PDB entry 8BF5 | electron microscopy, 2.96 A resolution | chains A and V of the 6 polymer chains in the assembly

[Chain A]
Molecule: Polymerase acidic protein
Source organism: Influenza B virus (B/Memphis/13/2003)
Notes: EC 3.1.-.-
Reference sequence: Q5V8Z9 (Q5V8Z9_9INFB); residue numbers follow UniProt; this construct covers 1-726
Chain sequence (751 residues; numbered -13 to 737; the number before each row is that of its first residue; numbers below 1 keep their minus sign (Gly-13 is residue -13)):
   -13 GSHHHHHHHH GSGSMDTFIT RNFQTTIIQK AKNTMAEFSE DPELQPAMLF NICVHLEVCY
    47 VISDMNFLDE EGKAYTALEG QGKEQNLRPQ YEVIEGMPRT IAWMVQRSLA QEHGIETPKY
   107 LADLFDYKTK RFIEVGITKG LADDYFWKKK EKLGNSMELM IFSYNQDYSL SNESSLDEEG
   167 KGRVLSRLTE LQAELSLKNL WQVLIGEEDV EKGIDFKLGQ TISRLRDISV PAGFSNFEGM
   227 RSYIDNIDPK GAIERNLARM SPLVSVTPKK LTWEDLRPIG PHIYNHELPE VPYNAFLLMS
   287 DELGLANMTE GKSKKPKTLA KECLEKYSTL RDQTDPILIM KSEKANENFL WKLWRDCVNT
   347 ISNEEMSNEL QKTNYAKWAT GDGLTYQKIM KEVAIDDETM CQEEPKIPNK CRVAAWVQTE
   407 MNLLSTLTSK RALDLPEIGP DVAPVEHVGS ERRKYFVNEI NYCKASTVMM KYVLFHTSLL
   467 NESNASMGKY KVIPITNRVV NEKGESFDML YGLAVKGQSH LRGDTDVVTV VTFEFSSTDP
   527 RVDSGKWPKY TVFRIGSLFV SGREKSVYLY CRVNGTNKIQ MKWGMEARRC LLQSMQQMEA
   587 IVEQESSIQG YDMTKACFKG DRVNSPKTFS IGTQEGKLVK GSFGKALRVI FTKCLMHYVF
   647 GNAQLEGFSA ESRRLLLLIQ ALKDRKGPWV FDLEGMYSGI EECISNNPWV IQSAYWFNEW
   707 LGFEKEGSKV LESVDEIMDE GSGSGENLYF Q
Unresolved in the structure: -13 to 0, 50-72, 721-737
Differences from the reference sequence: expression tag (-13 to 0, 727-737)
Ion coordination: Mg2+ near Glu81 (its only coordinating residue here)

[Chain V]
Molecule: 5' vRNA
Sequence (14 nucleotides; numbered 1 to 14; the number before each row is that of its first residue):
     1 AGUAGUAACA AGUU
Unresolved in the structure: 13-14

[How chain A and chain V interact]
Pairs across the interface (43):
  Lys330(A) - A1(V)  salt bridge to the phosphate
  Lys330(A) - G2(V)  salt bridge to the phosphate
  Ala365(A) - A1(V)  base contact
  Thr366(A) - A1(V)  base contact
  Gly367(A) - A1(V)  base contact
  Gly367(A) - A10(V)  hydrogen bond to the sugar
  Gly367(A) - A11(V)  phosphate contact
  Asp368(A) - A11(V)  phosphate contact
  Gly369(A) - A11(V)  hydrogen bond to the phosphate
  Leu370(A) - A1(V)  base contact
  Leu370(A) - A10(V)  base contact
  Leu370(A) - A11(V)  hydrogen bond to the phosphate
  Thr371(A) - A10(V)  hydrogen bond to the phosphate
  Thr371(A) - A11(V)  hydrogen bond to the phosphate
  Tyr372(A) - A10(V)  base contact
  Gln373(A) - G12(V)  phosphate contact
  Gln388(A) - A7(V)  phosphate contact
  Pro391(A) - U6(V)  sugar contact
  Lys392(A) - G5(V)  base contact
  Ile393(A) - U6(V)  base contact
  Pro394(A) - G5(V)  sugar contact
  Gln504(A) - A11(V)  hydrogen bond to the sugar
  His506(A) - A11(V)  stacking on the base
  Arg508(A) - A11(V)  hydrogen bond to the base
  Asp512(A) - C9(V)  sugar contact
  Val513(A) - G2(V)  base contact
  Val513(A) - U3(V)  base contact
  Val513(A) - C9(V)  hydrogen bond to the sugar
  Thr515(A) - A1(V)  hydrogen bond to the base
  Lys535(A) - U3(V)  phosphate contact
  Arg558(A) - U3(V)  salt bridge to the phosphate
  Val559(A) - A1(V)  base contact
  Val559(A) - G2(V)  hydrogen bond to the sugar
  Asn560(A) - G2(V)  hydrogen bond to the sugar
  Asn560(A) - U3(V)  sugar contact
  Gly561(A) - G2(V)  sugar contact
  Gly561(A) - U3(V)  hydrogen bond to the sugar
  Thr562(A) - U3(V)  sugar contact
  Gln566(A) - U3(V)  sugar contact
  Gln566(A) - A4(V)  hydrogen bond to the phosphate
  Asn648(A) - G5(V)  base contact
  Gln650(A) - G5(V)  base contact
  Asn692(A) - G5(V)  hydrogen bond to the base
Other interface residues (no listed pair), chain A (34 interface residues in all): Asn280, Trp364, Ala649

[Overview]
Chain A and chain V form an interface of 34 and 11 residues respectively, with 14 hydrogen bonds, 3 salt
bridges and 1 aromatic stacking contact. Polar pairs include Arg508(A)-A11(V), Thr515(A)-A1(V) and
Asn692(A)-G5(V).
Here chain A is Polymerase acidic protein (Influenza B virus (B/Memphis/13/2003)) and chain V is 5' vRNA.
Entry 8BF5 (Early transcription elongation state of influenza A/H7N9 polymerase stalled with incoming GTP
analogue) was determined by electron microscopy (same publication as 7R1F, 8BDR and 8BE0).
